PDB entry 5KFC | X-ray diffraction, 1.50 A resolution | chains A and T of the 3 polymer chains in the assembly

# Chain A
Protein: DNA polymerase eta
Organism: Homo sapiens
Notes: EC 2.7.7.7
Reference sequence: Q9Y253 (POLH_HUMAN); numbering as in UniProt (aligned over 1-432)
Chain sequence (435 residues; each row starts with the number of its first residue; numbers below 1 keep their minus sign (Gly-2 is residue -2)):
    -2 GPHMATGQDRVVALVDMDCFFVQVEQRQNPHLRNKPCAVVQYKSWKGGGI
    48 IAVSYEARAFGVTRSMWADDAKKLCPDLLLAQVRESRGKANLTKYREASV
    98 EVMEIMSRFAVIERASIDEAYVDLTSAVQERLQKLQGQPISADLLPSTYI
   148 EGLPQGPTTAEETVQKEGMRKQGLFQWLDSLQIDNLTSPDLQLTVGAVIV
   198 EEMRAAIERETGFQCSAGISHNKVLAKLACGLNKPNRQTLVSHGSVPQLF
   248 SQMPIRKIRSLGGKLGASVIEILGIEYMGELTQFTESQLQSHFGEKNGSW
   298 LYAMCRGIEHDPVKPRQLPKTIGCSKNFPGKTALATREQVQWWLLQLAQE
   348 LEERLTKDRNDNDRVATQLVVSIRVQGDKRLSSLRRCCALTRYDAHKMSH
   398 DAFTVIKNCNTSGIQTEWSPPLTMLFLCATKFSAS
Disordered / not traced: 155-159
Differences from the reference sequence: expression tag (-2 to 0)
Bound ions: Mn2+ site 1: Asp13, Asp115, Glu116 (together with 2'-deoxyadenosine 5'-triphosphate) (shared with 1 residue of chain P); Ca2+: Asp13, Met14, Asp115 (together with 2'-deoxyadenosine 5'-triphosphate); Mn2+ site 2: Asp13, Met14, Asp115 (together with 2'-deoxyadenosine 5'-triphosphate)
Small-molecule neighbours:
  - : Asp13, Met14, Asp15, Cys16, Asp115, Lys231
  - 2'-deoxyadenosine 5'-triphosphate (DTP): Asp13, Met14, Asp15, Cys16, Phe17, Phe18, Ile48, Ala49, Tyr52, Arg55, Arg61, Ile114, Asp115, Glu116, Lys231
Curated features (UniProtKB/Swiss-Prot):
  - binding site (Mg(2+)): Asp13, Met14, Asp115, Glu116
  - binding site (Mn(2+)): Asp13, Met14, Asp115, Glu116
  - binding site (a 2'-deoxyribonucleoside 5'-triphosphate): Arg61
  - natural variant: Val37 (deletion: In XPV), Leu75 (deletion: In XPV), Arg93 (R93P: In XPV), Arg111 (R111H: In XPV), Thr122 (T122P: In XPV), Gly153 (G153D: In a breast cancer sample), Thr191 (T191P: In XPV), Gly263 (G263V: In XPV), Val266 (V266D: In XPV), Gly295 (G295R: In XPV), Arg361 (R361S: In XPV)
  - mutagenesis: Tyr52 (Y52A/F: Reduces DNA polymerase activity; Y52E: Reduces DNA polymerase activity. Increases fidelity of replication and reduces translesion bypass), Arg61 (R61A: Reduces enzymatic activity by two-thirds), Ser62 (S62G: Increased DNA polymerase activity and translesion bypass compared to wild-type), Ala68 (A68S/V: Severe reduction in thymine dimer translesion bypass), Asn324 to Pro326 (Reduces binding to chromatin and to monoubiquitinated PCNA. Abolishes binding to monoubiquitinated PCNA; when associated with 705-E--H-713 Del)

# Chain T
Molecule: 12-nt DNA strand
Sequence (12 nucleotides; numbered 1 to 12; the number before each row is that of its first residue):
     1 CATTATGACGCT
Small-molecule neighbours: 2'-deoxyadenosine 5'-triphosphate (DTP): DT3, DT4, DA5

# Chain A / chain T interface
Residue-residue contacts (42; chain A residue first):
  Gln38(A) - DT4(T)  hydrogen bond to the base
  Gln38(A) - DA5(T)  sugar contact
  Tyr39(A) - DT4(T)  phosphate contact
  Tyr39(A) - DA5(T)  hydrogen bond to the phosphate
  Trp42(A) - DA2(T)  stacking on the base
  Gly46(A) - DT3(T)  base contact
  Ile47(A) - DT3(T)  base contact
  Arg61(A) - DT3(T)  base contact
  Ser62(A) - DT3(T)  base contact
  Trp64(A) - DA2(T)  phosphate contact
  Trp64(A) - DT3(T)  sugar contact
  Lys86(A) - DT6(T)  salt bridge to the phosphate
  Leu89(A) - DA5(T)  phosphate contact
  Leu89(A) - DT6(T)  phosphate contact
  Arg93(A) - DT6(T)  salt bridge to the phosphate
  Arg93(A) - DG7(T)  salt bridge to the phosphate
  Lys293(A) - DG10(T)  sugar contact
  Lys311(A) - DC9(T)  phosphate contact
  Arg313(A) - DA8(T)  salt bridge to the phosphate
  Pro316(A) - DA8(T)  phosphate contact
  Lys317(A) - DA8(T)  hydrogen bond to the phosphate
  Lys317(A) - DC9(T)  salt bridge to the phosphate
  Thr318(A) - DG7(T)  sugar contact
  Thr318(A) - DA8(T)  hydrogen bond to the phosphate
  Ile319(A) - DG7(T)  phosphate contact
  Gly320(A) - DT6(T)  sugar contact
  Gly320(A) - DG7(T)  hydrogen bond to the phosphate
  Cys321(A) - DT6(T)  phosphate contact
  Ser322(A) - DA5(T)  sugar contact
  Ser322(A) - DT6(T)  hydrogen bond to the phosphate
  Lys323(A) - DA5(T)  salt bridge to the phosphate
  Asn324(A) - DT4(T)  hydrogen bond to the phosphate
  Asn324(A) - DA5(T)  hydrogen bond to the phosphate
  Pro326(A) - DC1(T)  phosphate contact
  Pro326(A) - DA2(T)  base contact
  Pro326(A) - DT4(T)  phosphate contact
  Gly327(A) - DC1(T)  hydrogen bond to the phosphate
  Gly327(A) - DA2(T)  phosphate contact
  Thr329(A) - DA2(T)  base contact
  Arg351(A) - DT6(T)  salt bridge to the phosphate
  Arg351(A) - DG7(T)  salt bridge to the phosphate
  Leu378(A) - DT6(T)  base contact
Other interface residues (no listed pair), chain A (33 interface residues in all): Ile48, Ala87, Glu110, Arg111, Glu347
Other interface residues (no listed pair), chain T (11 interface residues in all): DC11

# In short
33 residues of chain A face 11 of chain T across their interface, with 9 hydrogen bonds, 8 salt bridges and 1
aromatic stacking contact. Polar pairs include Gln38(A)-DT4(T), Tyr39(A)-DA5(T) and Lys317(A)-DA8(T).
2'-deoxyadenosine 5'-triphosphate is bound between chain A and chain T.
Here chain A is DNA polymerase eta (Homo sapiens) and chain T is a 12-nt DNA strand. Entry 5KFC (Human DNA
polymerase eta-DNA ternary complex: reaction with 1 mM Mn2+ for 180s) was determined by X-ray diffraction,
deposited together with 5KFA, 5KFB, 5KFD, 5KFE, 5KFF, 5KFG and 28 further entries.
